3P5D - chain A; structure by X-ray diffraction, 1.80 A resolution.

== Chain A ==
Molecule: C-type lectin domain family 4 member K
Source organism: Homo sapiens
Notes: fragment: Langerin CRD
UniProtKB: Q9UJ71 (CLC4K_HUMAN); residues 193-328 here = UniProt positions 193-328
Amino-acid sequence (136 residues; numbered 193 to 328; the number before each row is that of its first residue):
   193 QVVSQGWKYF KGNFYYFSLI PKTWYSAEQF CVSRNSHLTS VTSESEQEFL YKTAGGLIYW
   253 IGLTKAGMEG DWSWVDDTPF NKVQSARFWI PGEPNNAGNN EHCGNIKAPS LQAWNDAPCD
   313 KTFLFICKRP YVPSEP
Unresolved in the structure: 193-197, 326-328
Sequence notes: variant Ala278 (Val in Q9UJ71)
Disulfide bonds: Cys223-Cys319, Cys295-Cys311
Metal / ion sites: Ca2+: Glu285, Asn287, Glu293, Asn307, Asp308 (together with alpha-D-mannopyranose)
Swiss-Prot annotation at these positions:
  - natural variant: Trp264 (W264R: In BIRGD), Ala278 (V278A: No effect on mannose-binding ability; this construct carries the variant), Asn288 (N288D: Significant reduction in mannose-binding ability), Ala300 (A300P: Significant reduction in mannose-binding ability)
  - mutagenesis: Glu285 (E285A: Loss of binding to 6'-sulfo-LacNAc and invertase), Asn287 (N287A: Loss of binding to 6'-sulfo-LacNAc and invertase), Lys299 (K299A: Loss of binding to 6'-sulfo-LacNAc), Lys313 (K313A: Loss of binding to 6'-sulfo-LacNAc and 6-sulfo-GlcNAc)
From the paper describing this entry:
  - binding site for alpha-D-mannopyranose: Glu285, Asn287, Glu293, Lys299, Asn307
  - Ca2+ coordination: Glu293, Asn307
  - specificity-determining residues: Ala289, Ala309, Pro310, Lys313, Phe315 (proposed by the authors, not directly observed)

== In short ==
Glu285, Asn287, Glu293, Asn307 and Asp308 form the Ca2+ site. UniProt lists 4 mutagenesis sites. From the
paper: a binding site for alpha-D-mannopyranose at Glu285, Asn287 and Glu293 among others; Ca2+ coordination
by Glu293 and Asn307.
Chain A is C-type lectin domain family 4 member K (Homo sapiens); the structure, Structure of the
carbohydrate-recognition domain of human Langerin with man5 (Man alpha1-3(Man alpha1-6)Man alpha1-6)(Man-
alpha1-3)Man, was determined by X-ray diffraction together with 3P5E, 3P5F, 3P5G, 3P5H and 3P5I from the same
study.
